PDB entry 2LEF | solution NMR | chains B and A of the 3 polymer chains in the assembly

[Chain B]
Molecule: 15-nt DNA strand
Notes: fragment: lef-1 binding site
Sequence (15 nucleotides; each row starts with the number of its first residue):
     1 CACCCTTTGA AGCTC

[Chain A]
Protein: Protein (lymphoid enhancer-binding factor)
Source organism: Mus musculus
Notes: fragment: hmg
UniProt: P27782 (LEF1_MOUSE); residues 1-86 here correspond to UniProt positions 295-380 (UniProt number = residue number + 294)
Chain sequence (86 residues; row label = number of the first residue in the row):
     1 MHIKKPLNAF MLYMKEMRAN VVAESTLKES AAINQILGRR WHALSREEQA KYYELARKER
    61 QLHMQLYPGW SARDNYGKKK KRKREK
Differences from the reference sequence: conflict Met1 (Pro295 in P27782); engineered mutation Ser25 (Cys319 in P27782)
Swiss-Prot annotation at these positions:
  - DNA-binding region: Ile3 to Ser71 (HMG box)

[Chain B / chain A interface]
Pairs across the interface - 34 pairs, chain B then chain A:
  DC3(B) with Lys78(A), phosphate contact; Lys79(A), phosphate contact; Lys80(A), phosphate contact; Arg82(A), sugar contact
  DC4(B) with Lys81(A), phosphate contact; Arg82(A), phosphate contact
  DC5(B) with Ala31(A), base contact; Arg82(A), phosphate contact; Lys83(A), phosphate contact
  DT6(B) with Ala31(A), sugar contact; Asn34(A), base contact; Gln35(A), phosphate contact; Arg82(A), base contact; Lys83(A), phosphate contact
  DT7(B) with Met11(A), base contact; Gln35(A), sugar contact
  DT8(B) with Asn8(A), base contact; Phe10(A), sugar contact; Met11(A), base contact
  DG9(B) with Asn8(A), base contact; Tyr53(A), phosphate contact; Lys86(A), base contact
  DA10(B) with Arg57(A), phosphate contact; Arg60(A), phosphate contact; Lys86(A), base contact
  DA11(B) with Pro6(A), phosphate contact; Arg60(A), phosphate contact; Ala72(A), phosphate contact
  DG12(B) with Ser71(A), phosphate contact; Ala72(A), phosphate contact; Arg73(A), phosphate contact; Tyr76(A), base contact
  DC13(B) with Arg73(A), phosphate contact; Tyr76(A), sugar contact
Also at the interface, not in a pair above, chain A (22 interface residues in all): Met14

[Summary]
11 residues of chain B and 22 residues of chain A are in contact. Curated annotation (UniProt) lists a
DNA-binding region on chain A.
Chain B is a 15-nt DNA strand and chain A is Protein (lymphoid enhancer-binding factor) (Mus musculus); the
structure, LEF1 hmg domain (from mouse), complexed with DNA (15BP), NMR, 12 structures, was determined by
solution NMR.
